PDB entry 9C1K | electron microscopy, 2.68 A resolution | chains B and H of the 40 polymer chains in the assembly

Chain B:
Name: Inner capsid protein VP2
From: Simian rotavirus A strain RRV
UniProt: B3F2X3 (B3F2X3_ROTRH); residue numbers follow UniProt; this construct covers 1-887
Chain sequence (887 residues; row label = number of the first residue in the row):
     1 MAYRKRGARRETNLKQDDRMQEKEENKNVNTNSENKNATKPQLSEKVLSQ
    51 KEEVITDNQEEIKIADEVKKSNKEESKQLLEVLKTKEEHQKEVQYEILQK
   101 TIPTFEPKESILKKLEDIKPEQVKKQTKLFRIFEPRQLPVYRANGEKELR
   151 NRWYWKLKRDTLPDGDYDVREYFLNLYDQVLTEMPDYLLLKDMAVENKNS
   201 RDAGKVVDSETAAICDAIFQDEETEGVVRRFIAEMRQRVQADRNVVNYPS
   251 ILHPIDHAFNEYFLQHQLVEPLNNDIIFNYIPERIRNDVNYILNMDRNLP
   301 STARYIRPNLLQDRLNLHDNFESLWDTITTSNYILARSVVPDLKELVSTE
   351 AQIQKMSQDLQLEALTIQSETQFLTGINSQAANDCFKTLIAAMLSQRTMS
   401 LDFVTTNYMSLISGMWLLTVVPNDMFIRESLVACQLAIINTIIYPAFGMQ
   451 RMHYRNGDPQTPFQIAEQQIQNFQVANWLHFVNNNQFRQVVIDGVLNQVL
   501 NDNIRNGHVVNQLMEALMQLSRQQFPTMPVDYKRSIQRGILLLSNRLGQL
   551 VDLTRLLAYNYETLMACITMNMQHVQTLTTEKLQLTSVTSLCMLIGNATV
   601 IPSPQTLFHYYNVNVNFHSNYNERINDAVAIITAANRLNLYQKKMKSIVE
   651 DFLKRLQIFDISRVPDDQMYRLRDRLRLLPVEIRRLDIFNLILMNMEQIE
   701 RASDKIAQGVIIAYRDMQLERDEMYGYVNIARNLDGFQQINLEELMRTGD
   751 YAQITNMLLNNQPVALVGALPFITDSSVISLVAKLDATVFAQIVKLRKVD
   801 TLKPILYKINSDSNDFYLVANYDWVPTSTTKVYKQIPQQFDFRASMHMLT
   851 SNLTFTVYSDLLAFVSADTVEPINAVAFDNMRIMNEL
Unresolved in the structure: 1-88

Chain H:
Name: Intermediate capsid protein VP6
From: Simian rotavirus A strain RRV
UniProt: B2BN53 (VP6_ROTRH); residue numbers follow UniProt; this construct covers 1-397
Chain sequence (397 residues; each row starts with the number of its first residue):
     1 MDVLYSLSKTLKDARDKIVEGTLYSNVSDLIQQFNQMIITMNGNEFQTGG
    51 IGNLPIRNWNFDFGLLGTTLLNLDANYVETARNTIDYFVDFVDNVCMDEM
   101 VRESQRNGIAPQSDSLRKLSGIKFKRINFDNSSEYIENWNLQNRRQRTGF
   151 TFHKPNIFPYSASFTLNRSQPAHDNLMGTMWLNAGSEIQVAGFDYSCAIN
   201 APANIQQFEHIVQLRRVLTTATITLLPDAERFSFPRVINSADGATTWYFN
   251 PVILRPNNVEVEFLLNGQIINTYQARFGTIIARNFDTIRLSFQLMRPPNM
   301 TPAVAALFPNAQPFEHHATVGLTLRIESAVCESVLADASKTMLANVTSVR
   351 QEYAIPVGPVFPPGMNWTDLITNYSPSREDNLQRVFTVASIRSMLVK
Unresolved in the structure: 397
Modified positions: M1 (N-formylmethionine; FME)
Bound ions: Zn2+ site 1: H153 (shared with 1 residue of chain F; 1 residue of chain G); Zn2+ site 2 near H173 (its only coordinating residue here)

How chain B and chain H interact:
Contacting residue pairs - 20 pairs, chain B then chain H:
  F447(B) - G67(H)
  F447(B) - T68(H)
  Q468(B) - G64(H)
  Q469(B) - G64(H)
  Q469(B) - L65(H)
  Q471(B) - G64(H)  hydrogen bond (side chain-backbone)
  Q471(B) - L65(H)
  Q471(B) - L66(H)
  Q471(B) - T80(H)
  Q471(B) - T84(H)  hydrogen bond
  N472(B) - T68(H)  hydrogen bond
  F473(B) - N76(H)
  F473(B) - T80(H)
  Q474(B) - N76(H)
  Q519(B) - T68(H)
  R522(B) - T69(H)
  Q523(B) - G67(H)  hydrogen bond (side chain-backbone)
  Q523(B) - T68(H)
  Q523(B) - T69(H)  hydrogen bond (side chain-backbone)
  Q524(B) - T69(H)  hydrogen bond (backbone-side chain)

Overview:
Chain B and chain H form an interface of 11 and 9 residues respectively, with 6 hydrogen bonds. Polar pairs
include Q471(B)-G64(H), Q471(B)-T84(H) and N472(B)-T68(H).
Chain B is Inner capsid protein VP2 and chain H is Intermediate capsid protein VP6, both from Simian rotavirus
A strain RRV; the structure, Rhesus rotavirus (empty structure at 2.68 Angstrom resolution), was determined by
electron microscopy.
